7O6F - chains A and P; structure by X-ray diffraction, 2.00 A resolution.

# Chain A
Molecule: 14-3-3 protein sigma
Organism: Homo sapiens
Reference sequence: P31947 (1433S_HUMAN); numbering as in UniProt (aligned over 1-231)
Amino-acid sequence (236 residues; each row starts with the number of its first residue; numbers below 1 keep their minus sign (Gly-4 is residue -4)):
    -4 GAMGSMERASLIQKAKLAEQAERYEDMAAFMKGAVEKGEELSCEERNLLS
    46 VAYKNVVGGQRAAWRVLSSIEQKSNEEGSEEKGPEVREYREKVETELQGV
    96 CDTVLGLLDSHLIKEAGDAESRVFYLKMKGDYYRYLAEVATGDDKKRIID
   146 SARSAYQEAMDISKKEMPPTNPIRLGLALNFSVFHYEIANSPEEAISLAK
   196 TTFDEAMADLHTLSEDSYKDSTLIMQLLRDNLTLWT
Unresolved in the structure: -4 to -3, 70-77
Sequence notes: expression tag (-4 to 0)
Modified positions: Cys38 (S-hydroxycysteine; CSO)
Glycans and other covalent adducts: 4-[4-(2-hydroxyethyl)piperidin-1-yl]carbonylbenzaldehyde (V4K) linked to Lys122
Metal / ion sites: Ca2+ near Glu2 (its only coordinating residue here)
Ligand contacts: V4K (4-[4-(2-hydroxyethyl)piperidin-1-yl]carbonylbenzaldehyde): Val46, Pro167, Ile168, Gly171, Ile219
Swiss-Prot annotation at these positions:
  - site (Interaction with phosphoserine on interacting protein): Arg56, Arg129
  - modified residue (Phosphoserine): Ser5, Ser74
What the authors report for this chain:
  - binding site for V4K: Lys122

# Chain P
Molecule: Transcription factor p65
Reference sequence: Q04206 (TF65_HUMAN); residue numbers follow UniProt; this construct covers 39-51
Amino-acid sequence (13 residues; each row starts with the number of its first residue):
    39 EGRSAGSIPGRRS
Unresolved in the structure: 39-42, 51
Sequence notes: variant Arg49 (Glu in Q04206)
Modified positions: Ser45 (phosphoserine; SEP)
Ligand contacts: V4K (4-[4-(2-hydroxyethyl)piperidin-1-yl]carbonylbenzaldehyde): Ile46, Pro47, Gly48, Arg49, Arg50
What the authors report for this chain:
  - post-translational modification sites: Ser45

# How chain A and chain P interact
Pairs across the interface - 24 pairs, chain A then chain P:
  Glu14(A) - Arg50(P)  salt bridge
  Tyr19(A) - Arg49(P)
  Asn42(A) - Arg50(P)
  Leu43(A) - Arg50(P)
  Val46(A) - Gly48(P)
  Lys49(A) - Gly48(P)
  Asn50(A) - Arg49(P)
  Arg56(A) - Ser45(P)
  Lys122(A) - Ile46(P)
  Arg129(A) - Ser45(P)
  Tyr130(A) - Ser45(P)
  Gly171(A) - Ile46(P)
  Leu174(A) - Gly44(P)
  Leu174(A) - Ser45(P)
  Leu174(A) - Ile46(P)
  Asn175(A) - Ser45(P)
  Asn175(A) - Ile46(P)  hydrogen bond (side chain-backbone)
  Val178(A) - Gly44(P)
  Glu182(A) - Ala43(P)
  Leu222(A) - Pro47(P)
  Asn226(A) - Ala43(P)
  Asn226(A) - Gly44(P)  hydrogen bond (side chain-backbone)
  Leu229(A) - Ala43(P)
  Trp230(A) - Ala43(P)  hydrophobic
Other interface residues (no listed pair), chain A (21 interface residues in all): Ile219

# Summary
21 residues of chain A face 8 of chain P across their interface, with 2 hydrogen bonds and 1 salt bridge.
Among the polar pairs are Glu14(A)-Arg50(P), Asn175(A)-Ile46(P) and Asn226(A)-Gly44(P). Chain P binds compound
V4K. Compound V4K is covalently linked to Lys122(A). From the paper: a binding site for V4K at Lys122(A); a
modification site at Ser45(P).
Here chain A is 14-3-3 protein sigma (Homo sapiens) and chain P is Transcription factor p65. Entry 7O6F
(14-3-3 sigma with RelA/p65 binding site pS45 and covalently bound TCF521-178) was determined by X-ray
diffraction together with 7BI3, 7BIQ, 7BIW, 7BIY, 7BJB, 7BJF and 54 further entries from the same study.
